PDB entry 1P2Y | X-ray diffraction, 2.30 A resolution | chain A

# Chain A
Molecule: Cytochrome P450-cam
From: Pseudomonas putida
Notes: EC 1.14.15.1
UniProt: P00183 (CPXA_PSEPU); numbering as in UniProt (aligned over 1-414)
Chain sequence (420 residues; numbered 1 to 420; the number before each row is that of its first residue):
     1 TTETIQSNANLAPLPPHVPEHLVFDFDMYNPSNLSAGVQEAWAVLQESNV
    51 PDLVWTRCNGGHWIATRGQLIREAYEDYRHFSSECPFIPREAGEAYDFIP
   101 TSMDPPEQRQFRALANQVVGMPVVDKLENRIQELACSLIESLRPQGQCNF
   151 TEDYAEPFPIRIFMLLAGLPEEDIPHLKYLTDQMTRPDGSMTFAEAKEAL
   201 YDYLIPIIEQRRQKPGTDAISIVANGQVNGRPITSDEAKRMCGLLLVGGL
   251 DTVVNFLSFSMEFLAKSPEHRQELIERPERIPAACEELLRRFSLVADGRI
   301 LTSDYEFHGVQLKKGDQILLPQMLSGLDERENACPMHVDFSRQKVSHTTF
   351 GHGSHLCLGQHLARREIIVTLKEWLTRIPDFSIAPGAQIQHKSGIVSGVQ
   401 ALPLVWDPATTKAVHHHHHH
Unresolved in the structure: 1-9, 417-420
Differences from the reference sequence: expression tag (415-420)
Metal / ion sites: heme Fe: Cys-357 (together with (S)-3-(1-methylpyrrolidin-2-yl)pyridine)
Small-molecule neighbours:
  - heme (HEM): Tyr-75, Pro-100, Thr-101, Gln-108, Arg-112, Ala-115, Val-119, Phe-163, Leu-244, Leu-245, Gly-248, Gly-249, Thr-252, Val-253, Phe-256, Leu-294, Val-295, Asp-297, Arg-299, Gln-322, Thr-349, Phe-350, Gly-351, Ser-354, His-355, Leu-356, Cys-357, Leu-358, Gly-359, Leu-362, Ala-363
  - (S)-3-(1-methylpyrrolidin-2-yl)pyridine (NCT): Phe-87, Thr-185, Leu-244, Val-247, Gly-248, Thr-252, Val-295, Asp-297, Cys-357, Ile-395, Val-396

# In short
Ligands of chain A: heme and (S)-3-(1-methylpyrrolidin-2-yl)pyridine.
Chain A is Cytochrome P450-cam (Pseudomonas putida); the structure, Crystal structure of cytochrome P450CAM in
complex with (s)-(-)-nicotine, was determined by X-ray diffraction (same publication as 1P7R).
